Entry 8SO1 (X-ray diffraction, 2.05 A resolution); this record covers chain A.

[Chain A]
Protein: Cytochrome P450 3A4
From: Homo sapiens
Notes: EC 1.14.14.1, 1.14.14.56, 1.14.14.73, 1.14.14.55; engineered mutation(s): Residues 3-22 deleted; 4-His C-terminal tag
Reference sequence: P08684 (CP3A4_HUMAN); residue numbers follow UniProt; this construct covers 23-503
Amino-acid sequence (487 residues; row label = number of the first residue in the row; note: 20 numbers in that range are skipped by the numbering (no residue carries them; nothing is unmodelled there)):
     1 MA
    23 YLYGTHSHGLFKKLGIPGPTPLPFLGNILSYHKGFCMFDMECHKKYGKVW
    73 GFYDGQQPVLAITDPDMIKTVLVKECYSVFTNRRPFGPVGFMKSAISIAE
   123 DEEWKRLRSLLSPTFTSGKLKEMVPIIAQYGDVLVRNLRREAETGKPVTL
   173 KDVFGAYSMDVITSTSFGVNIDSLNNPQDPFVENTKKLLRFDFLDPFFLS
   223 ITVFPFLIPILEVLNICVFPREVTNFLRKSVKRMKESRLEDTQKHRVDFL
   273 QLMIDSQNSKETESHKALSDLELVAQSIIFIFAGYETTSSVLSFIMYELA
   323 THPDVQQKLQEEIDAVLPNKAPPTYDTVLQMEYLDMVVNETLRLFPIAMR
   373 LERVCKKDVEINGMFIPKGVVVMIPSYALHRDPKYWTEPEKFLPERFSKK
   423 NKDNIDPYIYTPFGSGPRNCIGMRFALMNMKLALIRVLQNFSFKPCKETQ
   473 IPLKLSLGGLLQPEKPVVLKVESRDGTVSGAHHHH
Not modelled in the structure: 1-2, 23-25, 282-285, 497-507
Construct notes: expression tag (504-507)
Bound ions: heme Fe near C442 (its only coordinating residue here)
Small-molecule neighbours:
  - caffeine (CFF), molecule 1: Y53, F57, D76, R106, P107, F108, F215, T224, R372, E374
  - caffeine (CFF), molecule 2: R105, S119, R212, A305, T309, A370
  - caffeine (CFF), molecule 3: D217, F219, F220, I238, C239, V240
  - heme (HEM): R105, I118, S119, W126, R130, F137, F302, A305, G306, T309, T310, V313, L364, I369, A370, L373, R375, P434, F435, G436, S437, R440, N441, C442, I443, G444, F447, A448, M452
From the paper describing this entry:
  - binding site for caffeine: R105, R106, R212, F215, D217, F219, F220, T224, I238, C239, V240, R372, E374
  - mutagenesis - R212A, T224A (4-fold): decreased binding to caffeine

[Overview]
Chain A binds heme and 3 copies of caffeine. The paper reports a binding site for caffeine at R105, R106 and
R212 among others; R212A and T224A reduce binding to caffeine.
Chain A is Cytochrome P450 3A4 (Homo sapiens); the structure, Human CYP3A4 bound to three caffeine molecules,
was determined by X-ray diffraction (same publication as 8SO2).
